PDB entry 9EAB | electron microscopy, 3.39 A resolution | chains B and D of the 4 polymer chains in the assembly

[Chain B]
Molecule: Capsid protein VP3
From: Seneca Valley virus USA/SSV-001
UniProt: Q155Z9 (POLG_SVV1); residues 1-238 here correspond to UniProt positions 435-672 (UniProt number = residue number + 434)
Amino-acid sequence (238 residues; numbered 1 to 238; the number before each row is that of its first residue):
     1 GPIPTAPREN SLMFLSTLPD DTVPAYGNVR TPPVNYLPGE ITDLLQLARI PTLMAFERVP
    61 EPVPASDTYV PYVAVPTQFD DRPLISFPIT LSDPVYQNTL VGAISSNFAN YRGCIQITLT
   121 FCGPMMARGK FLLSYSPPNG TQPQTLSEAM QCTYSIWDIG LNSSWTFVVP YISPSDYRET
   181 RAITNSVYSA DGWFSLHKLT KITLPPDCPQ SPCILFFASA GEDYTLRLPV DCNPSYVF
Not modelled in the structure: 61-66
From the paper describing this entry:
  - conformationally variable residues (order/disorder transition): E61 to S66, G160 to N162

[Chain D]
Molecule: Capsid protein VP4
From: Seneca Valley virus USA/SSV-001
UniProt: Q155Z9 (POLG_SVV1); the author numbering skips numbers that UniProt does not, so the offset changes along the chain: 14-38 = UniProt 93-117; 40-72 = UniProt 118-150
Amino-acid sequence (58 residues; numbered 14 to 72; 1 number in that range is skipped by the numbering (no residue carries it; nothing is unmodelled there); the number before each row is that of its first residue):
    14 RGNNGNMTFN YYANTYQNSV DFSTS
    40 SSASGAGPGN SRGGLAGLLT NFSGILNPLG YLK
Not modelled in the structure: 40-62
UniProt features mapped onto this chain:
  - site: K72 (Cleavage)
From the paper describing this entry:
  - conformationally variable residues (order/disorder transition): G63 to K72

[Chain B / chain D interface]
Residue-residue contacts - 21 pairs, chain B then chain D:
  T17(B) - N16(D)
  P19(B) - N16(D)
  P19(B) - G18(D)  hydrogen bond (backbone-backbone)
  T22(B) - Q30(D)
  P24(B) - Y25(D)
  P24(B) - Y29(D)
  N28(B) - T28(D)  hydrogen bond (backbone-backbone)
  N28(B) - Y29(D)
  V29(B) - S32(D)
  V29(B) - V33(D)
  R30(B) - V33(D)  hydrogen bond (side chain-backbone)
  R30(B) - F35(D)
  T31(B) - S32(D)
  T31(B) - V33(D)  hydrogen bond (backbone-backbone)
  T31(B) - D34(D)  hydrogen bond
  T31(B) - F35(D)
  P32(B) - F35(D)  hydrophobic
  P33(B) - T37(D)
  Q46(B) - L65(D)
  Q46(B) - N66(D)  hydrogen bond
  R49(B) - L65(D)
Interface residues without a listed pair, chain B (16 interface residues in all): D20, D21, V23, G27
Interface residues without a listed pair, chain D (16 interface residues in all): N17, N19, L68

[Overview]
The chain B/chain D interface involves 16 residues from each chain, with 6 hydrogen bonds. Polar pairs include
R30(B)-V33(D), T31(B)-D34(D) and Q46(B)-N66(D). The paper reports conformational variability at E61(B),
G160(B) and G63(D).
Here chain B is Capsid protein VP3 and chain D is Capsid protein VP4, both from Seneca Valley virus
USA/SSV-001. Entry 9EAB (Seneca valley virus Altered particle at physiological condition (A-particle[P])) was
determined by electron microscopy, deposited together with 9EAA, 9EAC and 9EAD.
